PDB entry 6REJ | X-ray diffraction, 1.65 A resolution | chain A

== Chain A ==
Name: Pizza6-SH
From: synthetic construct
Amino-acid sequence (256 residues; numbered -3 to 252; the number before each row is that of its first residue; numbers below 1 keep their minus sign (Gly-3 is residue -3)):
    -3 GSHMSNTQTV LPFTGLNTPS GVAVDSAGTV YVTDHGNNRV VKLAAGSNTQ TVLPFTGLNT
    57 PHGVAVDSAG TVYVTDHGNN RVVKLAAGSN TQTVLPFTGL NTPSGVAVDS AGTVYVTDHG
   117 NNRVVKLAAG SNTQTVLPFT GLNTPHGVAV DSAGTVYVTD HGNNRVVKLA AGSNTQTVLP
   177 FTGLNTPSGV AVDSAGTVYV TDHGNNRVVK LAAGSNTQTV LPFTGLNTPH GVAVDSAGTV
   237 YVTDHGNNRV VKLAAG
Unresolved in the structure: -3 to 1, 252
Bound ions: Zn2+ site 1: His31, His241; Zn2+ site 2: His58, His142, His226; Zn2+ site 3 near His73 (its only coordinating residue here); Zn2+ site 4: His115, His142; Zn2+ site 5: His199, His226
What the authors report for this chain:
  - catalytic residues: His31 (proposed by the authors, not directly observed)
  - catalytic residues: Thr14
  - contacts within the chain: Thr14-His31 (hydrogen bond)
  - contacts within the chain: His31-His58 (proposed by the authors, not directly observed)

== In short ==
His31 and His241 form the Zn2+ site 1. The Zn2+ site 2 is built by His58, His142 and His226. The paper reports
catalytic residues His31 and Thr14; contacts within the chain involving His31, Thr14 and His58.
Chain A is Pizza6-SH (synthetic construct); the structure, Crystal structure of Pizza6-SH with Zn2+, was
determined by X-ray diffraction together with 6REG, 6REH, 6REK and 6REN from the same study.
